PDB entry 7NA1 | X-ray diffraction, 2.30 A resolution | chain A

# Chain A
Name: E3 ubiquitin-protein ligase Mdm2
Source organism: Homo sapiens
Notes: EC 2.3.2.27
UniProt: Q00987 (MDM2_HUMAN), isoform Q00987-11; residues 17-125 here correspond to UniProt positions 23-131 (UniProt number = residue number + 6)
Chain sequence (109 residues; numbered 17 to 125; the number before each row is that of its first residue):
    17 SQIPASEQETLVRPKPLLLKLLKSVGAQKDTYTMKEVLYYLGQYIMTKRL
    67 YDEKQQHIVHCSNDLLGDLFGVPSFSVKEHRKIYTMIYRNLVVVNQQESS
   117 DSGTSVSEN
Not modelled in the structure: 17-23, 113-125
Differences from the reference sequence: engineered mutation Tyr-55 (Phe61 in Q00987), His-76 (Tyr82 in Q00987)
Residues lining bound ligands: 1GI (8-(1-benzothiophen-5-yl)-7-[(4-chlorophenyl)methyl]-6-{[(1R)-1-cyclopropylethyl]amino}-7H-purine-2-carboxylic acid): Leu-54, Leu-57, Gly-58, Ile-61, Met-62, Tyr-67, Phe-86, Phe-91, Val-93, Lys-94, His-96, Ile-99, Tyr-100

# In short
Bound to chain A: compound 1GI.
Chain A is E3 ubiquitin-protein ligase Mdm2 (Homo sapiens); the structure, HDM2 in complex with compound 2,
was determined by X-ray diffraction, deposited together with 7NA2, 7NA3 and 7NA4.
